7QT3 - chains A and B; structure by X-ray diffraction, 1.70 A resolution.

# Chain A
Protein: Antibody heavy chain
Source organism: Mus musculus
Notes: antibody fragment or engineered binder
Sequence (225 residues; row label = number of the first residue in the row):
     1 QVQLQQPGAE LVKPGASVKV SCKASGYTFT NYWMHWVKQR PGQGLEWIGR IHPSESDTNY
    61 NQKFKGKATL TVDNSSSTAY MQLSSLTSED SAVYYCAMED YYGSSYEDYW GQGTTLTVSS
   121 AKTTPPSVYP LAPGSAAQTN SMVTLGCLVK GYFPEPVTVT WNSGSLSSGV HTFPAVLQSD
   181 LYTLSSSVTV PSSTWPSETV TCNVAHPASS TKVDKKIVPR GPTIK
Not modelled in the structure: 136-139, 221-225
Disulfides: Cys22-Cys96, Cys147-Cys202
Residues lining bound ligands: 7V7 (N-phenyl-N-[1-(2-phenylethyl)piperidin-4-yl]propanamide): His35, Val37, Trp47, Ala97, Met98, Glu99, Tyr106, Asp108, Trp110

# Chain B
Protein: Antibody light chain
Source organism: Mus musculus
Notes: antibody fragment or engineered binder
Sequence (214 residues; row label = number of the first residue in the row):
     1 DIVMTQSQKF MSTSVGDRVS VTCKASQNVG TNVAWYQQKP GQSPKALIYS ASYRYSGVPD
    61 RFTGSGSGTD FTLTISNVQS EDLAEYFCQQ YNTYPYTFGG GTKLEIKRAD AAPTVSIFPP
   121 SSEQLTSGGA SVVCFLNNFY PKDINVKWKI DGSERQNGVL NSWTDQDSKD STYSMSSTLT
   181 LTKDEYERHN SYTCEATHKT STSPIVKSFN RNEC
Not modelled in the structure: 213-214
Disulfides: Cys23-Cys88, Cys134-Cys194
Residues lining bound ligands: 7V7 (N-phenyl-N-[1-(2-phenylethyl)piperidin-4-yl]propanamide): Ala34, Tyr36, Tyr49, Ser50, Tyr55, Gln89, Tyr91, Tyr96, Phe98

# Chain A / chain B interface
Contacting residue pairs (69):
  His35(A) with Tyr96(B)
  Gln39(A) with Gln38(B), hydrogen bond
  Leu45(A) with Pro44(B), hydrophobic; Phe87(B), hydrophobic; Phe98(B)
  Trp47(A) with Tyr94(B), hydrophobic; Tyr96(B); Phe98(B)
  Arg50(A) with Tyr94(B), hydrogen bond; Tyr96(B)
  Asn59(A) with Tyr94(B), hydrogen bond
  Asn61(A) with Pro95(B)
  Tyr95(A) with Gln38(B); Gln42(B); Ser43(B); Pro44(B)
  Glu99(A) with Tyr55(B), hydrogen bond
  Ser104(A) with Tyr49(B)
  Ser105(A) with Tyr49(B); Arg54(B), hydrogen bond (side chain-backbone); Ser56(B), hydrogen bond (side chain-backbone)
  Tyr106(A) with Tyr49(B); Tyr55(B); Ser56(B), hydrogen bond (backbone-backbone)
  Glu107(A) with Ser56(B)
  Asp108(A) with Lys45(B); Ala46(B), hydrogen bond (side chain-backbone); Tyr55(B)
  Trp110(A) with Ser43(B); Pro44(B), hydrogen bond (side chain-backbone)
  Gly111(A) with Ser43(B), hydrogen bond (backbone-side chain)
  Gln112(A) with Ser43(B)
  Tyr129(A) with Ser121(B); Glu123(B); Gln124(B)
  Pro130(A) with Ser121(B); Glu123(B)
  Leu131(A) with Phe118(B); Phe135(B), hydrophobic
  Ala132(A) with Phe118(B)
  Pro133(A) with Phe118(B)
  Thr144(A) with Ser116(B); Phe118(B)
  Leu148(A) with Ser131(B)
  Lys150(A) with Gln124(B); Ser131(B)
  His171(A) with Asn137(B); Asn138(B), hydrogen bond; Asp167(B); Ser174(B), hydrogen bond
  Thr172(A) with Thr164(B)
  Phe173(A) with Phe135(B), hydrophobic; Asn137(B); Ser162(B); Thr164(B); Ser174(B); Met175(B); Ser176(B)
  Pro174(A) with Ser162(B), hydrogen bond (backbone-side chain); Trp163(B)
  Val176(A) with Asn161(B)
  Gln178(A) with Leu160(B)
  Ser185(A) with Phe135(B); Ser176(B), hydrogen bond
  Ser186(A) with Phe135(B)
  Ser187(A) with Phe135(B); Asn137(B), hydrogen bond
  Lys215(A) with Glu123(B), salt bridge
  Arg220(A) with Pro120(B), hydrogen bond (side chain-backbone)
Other interface residues (no listed pair), chain A (42 interface residues in all): Gly44, Glu46, Tyr101, Gly134, Leu145, Gly146
Other interface residues (no listed pair), chain B (39 interface residues in all): Tyr36, Pro119, Ser127, Val133, Thr180

# In short
The interface between chain A and chain B involves 42 residues on one side and 39 on the other; the contacts
include 16 hydrogen bonds and 1 salt bridge. Among the polar pairs are Lys215(A)-Glu123(B), Gln39(A)-Gln38(B)
and Arg50(A)-Tyr94(B).
Here chain A is Antibody heavy chain and chain B is Antibody light chain, both from Mus musculus. Entry 7QT3
(Antibody FenAb609 - fentanyl complex) was determined by X-ray diffraction (same publication as 7QT0, 7QT2 and
7QT4).
